PDB entry 8BKY | electron microscopy, 3.60 A resolution | chains B and N of the 24 polymer chains in the assembly

== Chain B (and N) ==
Name: Phage tail sheath protein
Organism: Streptomyces coelicolor A3(2)
Notes: chain N of this document is another copy of the same molecule, construct and numbering; everything in this record applies to it too
UniProtKB: D6EJW1 (D6EJW1_STRLI); numbering as in UniProt (aligned over 1-534)
Chain sequence (534 residues; numbered 1 to 534; the number before each row is that of its first residue):
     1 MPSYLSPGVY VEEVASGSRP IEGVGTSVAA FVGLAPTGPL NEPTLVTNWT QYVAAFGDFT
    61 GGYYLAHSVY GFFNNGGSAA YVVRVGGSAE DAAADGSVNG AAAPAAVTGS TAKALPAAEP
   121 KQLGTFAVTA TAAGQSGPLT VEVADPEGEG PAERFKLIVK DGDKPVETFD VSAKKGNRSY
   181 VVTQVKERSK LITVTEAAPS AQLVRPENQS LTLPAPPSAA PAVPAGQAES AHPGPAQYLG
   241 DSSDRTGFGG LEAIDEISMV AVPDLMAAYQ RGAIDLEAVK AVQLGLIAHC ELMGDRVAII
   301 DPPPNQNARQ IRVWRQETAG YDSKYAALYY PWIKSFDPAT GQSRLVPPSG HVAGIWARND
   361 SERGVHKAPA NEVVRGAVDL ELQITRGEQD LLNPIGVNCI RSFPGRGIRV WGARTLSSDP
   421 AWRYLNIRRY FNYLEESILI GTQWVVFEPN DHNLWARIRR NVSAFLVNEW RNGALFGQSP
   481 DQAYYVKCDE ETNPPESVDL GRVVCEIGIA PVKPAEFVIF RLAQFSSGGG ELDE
Disordered / not traced: 1, 91-248, 527-534

== How chain B and chain N interact ==
Residue-residue contacts - 19 pairs, chain B then chain N:
  Glu-277(B) / Val-378(N)
  Glu-277(B) / Asp-379(N)
  Lys-280(B) / Val-378(N)
  Ala-281(B) / Phe-336(N)  hydrophobic
  Leu-284(B) / Ala-377(N)
  Ala-288(B) / Asn-74(N)
  Ala-288(B) / Arg-375(N)
  Glu-291(B) / Arg-375(N)  salt bridge
  Leu-292(B) / Asn-74(N)
  Leu-292(B) / Arg-375(N)
  Arg-315(B) / Gly-405(N)  hydrogen bond (side chain-backbone)
  Gln-316(B) / Pro-404(N)
  Gln-316(B) / Gly-405(N)
  Asp-322(B) / Arg-406(N)
  Ser-418(B) / Arg-406(N)
  Glu-496(B) / Val-467(N)
  Asp-499(B) / Pro-20(N)
  Leu-500(B) / Pro-20(N)  hydrophobic
  Leu-500(B) / Asn-468(N)
Also at the interface, not in a pair above, chain B (18 interface residues in all): Ala-278, Glu-491, Pro-494, Arg-502
Also at the interface, not in a pair above, chain N (22 interface residues in all): Ser-18, Ile-21, Phe-73, Gly-76, Lys-334, Val-373, Gly-407, Arg-409, Ala-464, Arg-471

== Summary ==
18 residues of chain B and 22 residues of chain N are in contact, with 1 hydrogen bond and 1 salt bridge.
Polar pairs include Glu-291(B)/Arg-375(N) and Arg-315(B)/Gly-405(N).
Chain B and chain N are both Phage tail sheath protein (Streptomyces coelicolor A3(2)); the structure, Cryo-EM
structure of a contractile injection system in Streptomyces coelicolor, the contracted sheath shell, was
determined by electron microscopy, deposited together with 8BL4.
